Entry 9QB4 (X-ray diffraction, 2.70 A resolution); this record covers chains H and Z of the 34 polymer chains in the assembly.

Chain H:
Protein: Proteasome subunit beta type-2
Organism: Saccharomyces cerevisiae
Notes: EC 3.4.25.1
Reference sequence: P25043 (PSB2_YEAST); residues 2-232 here correspond to UniProt positions 31-261 (UniProt number = residue number + 29)
Sequence (231 residues; numbered 2 to 232; the number before each row is that of its first residue):
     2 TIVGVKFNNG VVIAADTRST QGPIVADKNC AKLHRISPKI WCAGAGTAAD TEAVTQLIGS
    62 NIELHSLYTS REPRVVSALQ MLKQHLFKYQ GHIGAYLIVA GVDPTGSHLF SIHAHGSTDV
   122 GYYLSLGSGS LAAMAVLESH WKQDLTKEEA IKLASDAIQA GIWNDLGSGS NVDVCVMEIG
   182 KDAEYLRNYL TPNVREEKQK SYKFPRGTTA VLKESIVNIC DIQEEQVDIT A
Not modelled in the structure: 223-232

Chain Z:
Protein: Proteasome subunit beta type-6
Organism: Saccharomyces cerevisiae
Reference sequence: P23724 (PSB6_YEAST); residues 1-222 here correspond to UniProt positions 20-241 (UniProt number = residue number + 19)
Sequence (222 residues; row label = number of the first residue in the row):
     1 QFNPYGDNGG TILGIAGEDF AVLAGDTRNI TDYSINSRYE PKVFDCGDNI VMSANGFAAD
    61 GDALVKRFKN SVKWYHFDHN DKKLSINSAA RNIQHLLYGK RFFPYYVHTI IAGLDEDGKG
   121 AVYSFDPVGS YEREQCRAGG AAASLIMPFL DNQVNFKNQY EPGTNGKVKK PLKYLSVEEV
   181 IKLVRDSFTS ATERHIQVGD GLEILIVTKD GVRKEFYELK RD
Bound ions: Mg2+: Thr192, Val198

Chain H / chain Z interface:
Pairs across the interface (59; chain H residue first):
  Arg19(H) with Ile196(Z); Asp222(Z), salt bridge
  Pro24(H) with Arg194(Z); His195(Z); Ile196(Z), hydrogen bond (backbone-backbone)
  Ile25(H) with Leu145(Z), hydrophobic; Arg194(Z); His195(Z)
  Val26(H) with Glu193(Z); Arg194(Z), hydrogen bond (backbone-backbone); Ile196(Z), hydrophobic
  Ala27(H) with Arg194(Z), hydrogen bond (backbone-side chain)
  Lys29(H) with Glu193(Z), salt bridge; Arg194(Z)
  Ile163(H) with Asp222(Z)
  Trp164(H) with Ile35(Z); Arg38(Z), hydrogen bond (backbone-side chain); Arg221(Z); Asp222(Z)
  Asn165(H) with Tyr33(Z); Arg38(Z)
  Asp166(H) with Tyr33(Z); Asp222(Z)
  Leu167(H) with Arg28(Z); Ile30(Z), hydrophobic; Asp32(Z); Tyr33(Z), hydrogen bond (backbone-backbone); Ile35(Z), hydrophobic; Ile196(Z)
  Gly168(H) with Tyr33(Z)
  Ser169(H) with Asp222(Z)
  Gly170(H) with Asp222(Z)
  Ser171(H) with Asp222(Z), hydrogen bond (backbone-side chain)
  Asn194(H) with Lys220(Z), hydrogen bond (backbone-side chain); Asp222(Z)
  Arg196(H) with Thr189(Z), hydrogen bond; Ser190(Z), hydrogen bond; Glu193(Z)
  Glu197(H) with Arg185(Z), salt bridge
  Lys199(H) with Asp186(Z)
  Gln200(H) with Lys182(Z); Arg185(Z); Asp186(Z), hydrogen bond (backbone-side chain)
  Lys201(H) with Glu179(Z); Asp186(Z), hydrogen bond (backbone-side chain)
  Tyr203(H) with Phe149(Z); Gln153(Z); Leu183(Z); Asp186(Z), hydrogen bond
  Phe205(H) with Asn152(Z); Gln153(Z); Gln159(Z)
  Pro206(H) with Pro162(Z), hydrophobic
  Arg207(H) with Pro162(Z)
  Gly208(H) with Pro162(Z)
  Thr209(H) with Gln159(Z); Tyr160(Z), hydrogen bond (backbone-backbone)
  Ala211(H) with Tyr160(Z), hydrophobic; Gly166(Z)
Other interface residues (no listed pair), chain H (33 interface residues in all): Thr21, Gly23, Asp28, Ser129, Val195
Other interface residues (no listed pair), chain Z (34 interface residues in all): Ser34, Asn158, Glu161, Gly163, Gln197, Glu218

Overview:
The interface between chain H and chain Z involves 33 residues on one side and 34 on the other; the contacts
include 13 hydrogen bonds and 3 salt bridges. Polar pairs include Arg19(H)-Asp222(Z), Lys29(H)-Glu193(Z) and
Glu197(H)-Arg185(Z). Thr192(Z) and Val198(Z) coordinate Mg2+.
Here chain H is Proteasome subunit beta type-2 and chain Z is Proteasome subunit beta type-6, both from
Saccharomyces cerevisiae. Entry 9QB4 (Yeast 20S proteasome mutant: beta5_T3M in complex with Carfilzomib) was
determined by X-ray diffraction together with 9QAF, 9QAI, 9QB1, 9QBE, 9QBI, 9QBO and 8 further entries from
the same study.
